PDB entry 5T5W | X-ray diffraction, 2.85 A resolution | chains A and C of the 3 polymer chains in the assembly

[Chain A]
Name: Interleukin-10 receptor subunit beta
Organism: Homo sapiens
UniProt: Q08334 (I10R2_HUMAN); numbering as in UniProt (aligned over 20-220)
Amino-acid sequence (214 residues; row label = number of the first residue in the row):
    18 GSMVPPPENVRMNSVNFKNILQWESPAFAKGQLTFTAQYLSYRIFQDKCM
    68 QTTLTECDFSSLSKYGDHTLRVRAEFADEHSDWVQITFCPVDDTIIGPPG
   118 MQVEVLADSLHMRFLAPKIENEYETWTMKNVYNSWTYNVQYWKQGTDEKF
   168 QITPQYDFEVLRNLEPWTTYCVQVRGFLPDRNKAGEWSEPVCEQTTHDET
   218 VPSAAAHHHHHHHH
Not modelled in the structure: 18-19, 218-231
Sequence notes: expression tag (18, 221-231); engineered mutation Ser19, Gln49 (Asn in Q08334), Gln68 (Asn in Q08334), Gln102 (Asn in Q08334), Gln161 (Asn in Q08334)
Disulfide bonds: Cys66-Cys74, Cys188-Cys209
UniProt features mapped onto this chain:
  - natural variant: Lys47 (K47E: Risk factor for HBV infection)

[Chain C]
Name: Interferon lambda-3
Organism: Homo sapiens
UniProt: Q8IZI9 (IFNL3_HUMAN); residues 1-162 here correspond to UniProt positions 34-195 (UniProt number = residue number + 33)
Amino-acid sequence (176 residues; each row starts with the number of its first residue; numbers below 1 keep their minus sign (Gly-1 is residue -1)):
    -1 GSARGCHIAQFKSLSPRELQAFKRAKDALEESLLLKDCKCRSRLFPRTWD
    49 LRQLQVRERPVALEAELALTLKVLDATADTDPALGDVLDQPLHTLHHILS
    99 QLRACIQPQPTAGPRTRGRLHRWLHRLQEAPKKESPGCLEASVTFNLFRL
   149 LARDLNCVASGDLCEAAAHHHHHHHH
Not modelled in the structure: -1 to 3, 106-114, 164-174
Sequence notes: expression tag (-1 to 0, 163-174); engineered mutation Arg15 (Gln48 in Q8IZI9), Asp73 (Glu106 in Q8IZI9), Arg120 (His153 in Q8IZI9), Ala150 (Thr183 in Q8IZI9)
Disulfide bonds: Cys4-Cys103, Cys38-Cys136, Cys155-Cys162

[Chain A / chain C interface]
Pairs across the interface - 31 pairs, chain A then chain C:
  Ser58(A) - Asp87(C)
  Tyr59(A) - Asp73(C)  hydrogen bond
  Tyr59(A) - Asp87(C)  hydrogen bond (backbone-side chain)
  Tyr59(A) - Leu90(C)  hydrophobic
  Tyr59(A) - His91(C)
  Arg60(A) - Asp87(C)  hydrogen bond (backbone-side chain)
  Ser80(A) - Glu16(C)  hydrogen bond
  Ser80(A) - Gln88(C)
  Ser80(A) - His91(C)
  Ser80(A) - Thr92(C)  hydrogen bond
  Tyr82(A) - Phe9(C)  hydrophobic
  Tyr82(A) - Ser11(C)
  Tyr82(A) - Leu12(C)
  Tyr82(A) - Ser13(C)  hydrogen bond (side chain-backbone)
  Tyr82(A) - Glu16(C)
  Tyr82(A) - His91(C)  hydrogen bond (backbone-side chain)
  Tyr82(A) - His95(C)
  Gly83(A) - His95(C)
  Asp84(A) - His91(C)
  His85(A) - His91(C)
  Asn138(A) - Arg15(C)  hydrogen bond (backbone-side chain)
  Glu139(A) - Ser13(C)  hydrogen bond
  Glu139(A) - Pro14(C)
  Glu139(A) - Arg15(C)  hydrogen bond (side chain-backbone)
  Tyr140(A) - Arg15(C)
  Tyr140(A) - Gln18(C)  hydrogen bond
  Trp143(A) - Ser11(C)  hydrogen bond
  Trp143(A) - Leu12(C)
  Trp143(A) - Ser13(C)
  Trp143(A) - Pro14(C)
  Asn150(A) - Ala7(C)  hydrogen bond (side chain-backbone)
Other interface residues (no listed pair), chain A (15 interface residues in all): Ser78, Val148
Other interface residues (no listed pair), chain C (18 interface residues in all): Gln8, His94
Interface features reported in the paper:
  - specific contacts: Tyr59(A)-Asp73(C) (hydrogen bond), Tyr82(A)-His91(C) (hydrogen bond), Tyr82(A)-Ser13(C) (hydrogen bond), Tyr140(A)-Gln18(C) (hydrogen bond), Tyr140(A)-Arg15(C), Trp143(A)-Ser11(C) (hydrogen bond)
  - interface residues, chain A: Tyr59(A), Tyr82(A), Tyr140(A), Trp143(A)
  - hot spots on chain C (mutagenesis) - Q88A, H91A: decreased binding to Interleukin-10 receptor subunit beta (chain A)

[Overview]
Chain A and chain C form an interface of 15 and 18 residues respectively; the contacts include 13 hydrogen
bonds. Among the polar pairs are Tyr59(A)-Asp73(C), Tyr59(A)-Asp87(C) and Arg60(A)-Asp87(C). The authors
report hydrogen bonds between Tyr59(A) and Asp73(C), Tyr82(A) and His91(C) and Tyr82(A) and Ser13(C) among
others; a contact between Tyr140(A) and Arg15(C). From the paper: Q88A and H91A of chain C reduce binding to
Interleukin-10 receptor subunit beta (chain A); interface residues Tyr59(A), Tyr82(A) and Tyr140(A) among
others.
Here chain A is Interleukin-10 receptor subunit beta and chain C is Interferon lambda-3, both from Homo
sapiens. Entry 5T5W (Structure of an affinity matured lambda-IFN/IFN-lambdaR1/IL-10Rbeta receptor complex) was
determined by X-ray diffraction.
